PDB entry 6NCE | X-ray diffraction, 2.60 A resolution | chains A and D of the 3 polymer chains in the assembly

Chain A:
Molecule: Forkhead box protein N3
Organism: Homo sapiens
Reference sequence: O00409 (FOXN3_HUMAN); numbering as in UniProt (aligned over 112-210)
Sequence (100 residues; each row starts with the number of its first residue):
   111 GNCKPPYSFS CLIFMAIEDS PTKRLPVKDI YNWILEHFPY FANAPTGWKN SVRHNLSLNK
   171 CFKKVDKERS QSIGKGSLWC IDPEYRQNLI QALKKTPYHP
Not modelled in the structure: 178-185, 208-210
Differences from the reference sequence: expression tag (111)
Ion coordination: Mg2+: Asn112, Leu166, Asn169, Phe172
From the paper describing this entry:
  - binding site for the 16-nt DNA strand (chain D): Arg163, His164
  - binding site for the 16-nt DNA strand: Asn160, His164
  - conformationally variable residues (order/disorder transition): Glu178 to Lys185
  - specificity-determining residues: Leu199 to Lys204

Chain D:
Molecule: 16-nt DNA strand
Sequence (16 nucleotides; row label = number of the first residue in the row):
     1 ACATTGTTTA CTTAAG

Chain A / chain D interface:
Pairs across the interface (19):
  Val137(A) with DG6(D), phosphate contact
  Lys138(A) with DT4(D), hydrogen bond to the phosphate; DT5(D), salt bridge to the phosphate
  Tyr141(A) with DT5(D), phosphate contact
  Arg163(A) with DT5(D), base contact; DG6(D), hydrogen bond to the base; DT7(D), base contact
  His164(A) with DT8(D), hydrogen bond to the base; DT9(D), base contact; DA10(D), base contact
  Ser167(A) with DT7(D), phosphate contact; DT8(D), base contact
  Lys174(A) with DG6(D), hydrogen bond to the phosphate; DT7(D), salt bridge to the phosphate
  Gly186(A) with DT5(D), phosphate contact; DG6(D), phosphate contact
  Ser187(A) with DG6(D), hydrogen bond to the phosphate
  Trp189(A) with DG6(D), hydrogen bond to the phosphate; DT7(D), phosphate contact
Also at the interface, not in a pair above, chain A (11 interface residues in all): Asn160

Overview:
11 residues of chain A and 7 residues of chain D are in contact; the contacts include 6 hydrogen bonds and 2
salt bridges. Among the polar pairs are Arg163(A)-DG6(D), His164(A)-DT8(D) and Lys138(A)-DT4(D). From the
paper: a binding site for the 16-nt DNA strand (chain D) at Arg163(A) and His164(A); a binding site for the
16-nt DNA strand at Asn160(A) and His164(A).
Chain A is Forkhead box protein N3 (Homo sapiens) and chain D is a 16-nt DNA strand; the structure, Crystal
structure of the human FOXN3 DNA binding domain in complex with a forkhead DNA sequence, was determined by
X-ray diffraction, deposited together with 6NCM.
